Entry 4R3P (X-ray diffraction, 2.90 A resolution); this record covers chains A and B.

Chain A:
Molecule: Epidermal growth factor receptor
Source organism: Homo sapiens
Notes: EC 2.7.10.1; fragment: Kinase domain
Reference sequence: P00533 (EGFR_HUMAN); residues 696-1018 here = UniProt positions 696-1018
Sequence (323 residues; numbered 696 to 1018; the number before each row is that of its first residue):
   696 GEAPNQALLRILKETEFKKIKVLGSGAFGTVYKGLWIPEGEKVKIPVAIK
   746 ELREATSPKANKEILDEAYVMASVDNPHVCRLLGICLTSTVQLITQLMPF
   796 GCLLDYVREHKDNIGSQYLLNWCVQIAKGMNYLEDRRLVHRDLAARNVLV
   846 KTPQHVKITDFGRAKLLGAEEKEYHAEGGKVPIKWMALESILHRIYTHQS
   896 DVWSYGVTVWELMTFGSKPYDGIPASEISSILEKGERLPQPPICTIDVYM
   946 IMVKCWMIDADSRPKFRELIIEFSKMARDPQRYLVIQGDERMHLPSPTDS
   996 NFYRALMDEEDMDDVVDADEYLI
Unresolved in the structure: 991-1002, 1005
Construct notes: engineered mutation Arg-858 (Leu in P00533)
Swiss-Prot annotation at these positions:
  - active site: Asp-837 (Proton acceptor)
  - binding site (ATP): Leu-718 to Val-726, Lys-745, Thr-790, Gln-791, Asp-855
  - site: Tyr-1016 (Important for interaction with PIK3C2B)
  - modified residue: Lys-745 (N6-(2-hydroxyisobutyryl)lysine), Tyr-869 (Phosphotyrosine), Ser-991 (Phosphoserine), Ser-995 (Phosphoserine), Tyr-998 (Phosphotyrosine), Tyr-1016 (Phosphotyrosine)
  - cross-link (Glycyl lysine isopeptide (Lys-Gly)): Lys-716 (interchain with G-Cter in ubiquitin), Lys-737 (interchain with G-Cter in ubiquitin), Lys-754 (interchain with G-Cter in ubiquitin), Lys-757 (interchain with G-Cter in ubiquitin), Lys-867 (interchain with G-Cter in ubiquitin), Lys-929 (interchain with G-Cter in ubiquitin), Lys-960 (interchain with G-Cter in ubiquitin), Lys-970 (interchain with G-Cter in ubiquitin)
  - natural variant: Glu-709 (E709A: Found in a lung cancer sample; E709G: Found in a lung cancer sample; E709K: Found in a lung cancer sample), Gly-719 (G719A: Found in a lung cancer sample; G719C: Found in a lung cancer sample; G719D: Found in a lung cancer sample; G719S: Found in a lung cancer sample), Gly-724 (G724S: Found in a lung cancer sample), Glu-734 (E734K: Found in a lung cancer sample), Glu-746 to Ser-752 (sequence variant, change not given here; Found in a lung cancer sample), Glu-746 to Thr-751 (sequence variant, change not given here; Found in a lung cancer sample), Glu-746 to Ala-750 (deletion: Found in a lung cancer sample), Glu-746 (deletion: Found in a lung cancer sample), Leu-747 to Thr-751 (deletion: Found in a lung cancer sample), Leu-747 to Glu-749 (deletion: Found in a lung cancer sample), Leu-747 (L747F: Found in a lung cancer sample), Arg-748 (R748P: Found in a lung cancer sample), 12 further natural variant entries in UniProt
  - mutagenesis: Pro-699 (P699A: Reduced phosphorylation), Asn-700 (N700A: Abolishes phosphorylation), Leu-704 (L704A: Abolishes phosphorylation), Arg-705 (R705A: Abolishes phosphorylation), Ile-706 (I706A: Abolishes phosphorylation), Lys-745 (K745A/M: Abolishes kinase activity), Asp-974 (D974A: Strongly reduced phosphorylation), Arg-977 (R977A: Reduced phosphorylation), Glu-1005 to Asp-1006 (Constitutively activated kinase), Tyr-1016 (Y1016F: 50% decrease in interaction with PIK3C2B. 65% decrease in interaction with PIK3C2B; when associated with F-1197. Abolishes interaction with PIK3C2B; when associated with F-1197 and F-1092)
From the paper describing this entry:
  - mutagenesis - L858R: unchanged binding to peptide from ERBB receptor feedback inhibitor 1 (chain B) (proposed by the authors, not directly observed)
  - mutagenesis - V948R: decreased binding to peptide from ERBB receptor feedback inhibitor 1 (chain B)
  - catalytic residues: Asp-837 (citing earlier work)

Chain B:
Molecule: peptide from ERBB receptor feedback inhibitor 1
Notes: fragment: segment 2
Reference sequence: Q9UJM3 (ERRFI_HUMAN); residue numbers follow UniProt; this construct covers 392-398
Sequence (7 residues; numbered 392 to 398; the number before each row is that of its first residue):
   392 THYYLLP
Modified / non-standard residues: Tyr-395 (o-phosphotyrosine; PTR)
From the paper describing this entry:
  - post-translational modification sites: Tyr-395

How chain A and chain B interact:
Residue-residue contacts - 16 pairs, chain A then chain B:
  Asp-837(A) with Tyr-394(B), hydrogen bond
  Arg-841(A) with Tyr-394(B), hydrogen bond
  Asn-842(A) with Tyr-394(B)
  Gly-874(A) with Tyr-395(B); Leu-396(B)
  Lys-875(A) with Tyr-394(B); Tyr-395(B)
  Val-876(A) with His-393(B); Tyr-394(B); Tyr-395(B), hydrogen bond (backbone-backbone)
  Pro-877(A) with His-393(B); Tyr-394(B)
  Ile-878(A) with Leu-397(B), hydrophobic
  Lys-879(A) with Tyr-395(B)
  Arg-889(A) with Pro-398(B), hydrogen bond (side chain-backbone)
  Ala-920(A) with Tyr-395(B)
Other interface residues (no listed pair), chain A (14 interface residues in all): Gly-873, Trp-880, Ile-886
From the paper, about this interface:
  - pairs named by the authors: Val-876(A)/Tyr-395(B) (backbone contact), Lys-879(A)/Tyr-395(B), Ala-920(A)/Tyr-395(B) (backbone contact)
  - interface residues, chain B: Tyr-394(B)

In short:
The interface between chain A and chain B involves 14 residues on one side and 6 on the other, with 4 hydrogen
bonds. Polar pairs include Asp-837(A)/Tyr-394(B), Arg-841(A)/Tyr-394(B) and Arg-889(A)/Pro-398(B). The paper
describes backbone contacts between Val-876(A) and Tyr-395(B) and Ala-920(A) and Tyr-395(B); a contact between
Lys-879(A) and Tyr-395(B). The paper reports the catalytic residue Asp-837(A); V948R of chain A reduces
binding to peptide from ERBB receptor feedback inhibitor 1 (chain B).
Here chain A is Epidermal growth factor receptor (Homo sapiens) and chain B is peptide from ERBB receptor
feedback inhibitor 1. Entry 4R3P (Crystal structures of EGFR in complex with Mig6) was determined by X-ray
diffraction together with 4R3R and 4ZJV from the same study.
